PDB entry 8EA3 | electron microscopy, 3.70 A resolution | chains X and 4 of the 30 polymer chains in the assembly

== Chain X ==
Protein: TnsB
Source organism: Scytonema hofmannii
Amino-acid sequence (584 residues; numbered 1 to 584; the number before each row is that of its first residue):
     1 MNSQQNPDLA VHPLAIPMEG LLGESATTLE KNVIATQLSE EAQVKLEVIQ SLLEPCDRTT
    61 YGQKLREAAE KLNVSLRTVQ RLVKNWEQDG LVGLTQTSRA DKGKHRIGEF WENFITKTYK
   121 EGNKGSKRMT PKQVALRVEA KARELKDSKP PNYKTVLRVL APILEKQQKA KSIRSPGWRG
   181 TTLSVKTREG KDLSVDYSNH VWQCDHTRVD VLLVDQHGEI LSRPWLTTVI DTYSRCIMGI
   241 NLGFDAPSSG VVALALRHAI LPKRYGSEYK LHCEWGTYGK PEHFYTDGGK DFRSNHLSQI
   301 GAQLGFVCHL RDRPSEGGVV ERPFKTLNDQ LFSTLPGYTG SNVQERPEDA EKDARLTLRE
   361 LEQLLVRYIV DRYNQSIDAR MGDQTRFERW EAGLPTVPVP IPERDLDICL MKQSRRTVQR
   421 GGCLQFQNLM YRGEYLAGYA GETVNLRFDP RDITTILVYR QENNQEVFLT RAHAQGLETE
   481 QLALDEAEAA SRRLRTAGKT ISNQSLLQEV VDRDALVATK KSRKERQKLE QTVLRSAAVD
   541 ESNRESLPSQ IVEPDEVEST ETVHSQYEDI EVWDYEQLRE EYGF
Disordered / not traced: 1-28, 517-523, 543-584
Ion coordination: Mg2+: Asp205, Asp287 (shared with 1 residue of chain 6)
From the paper describing this entry:
  - mutagenesis - Y439A: decreased catalytic activity with TnsC
  - mutagenesis - R432A: unchanged catalytic activity with TnsC
  - mutagenesis - R432A: unchanged catalytic activity (ATP hydrolysis)

== Chain 4 ==
Molecule: RE_F
Sequence (75 nucleotides; row label = number of the first residue in the row; numbers below 1 keep their minus sign (DT-50 is residue -50)):
   -50 TTACTGATGA CAATAATTTG TCACAACGAC ATATAATTAG TCACTGTACA TCTACGATAC
    10 GTAGCGGCCG ACGCG
Disordered / not traced: -50 to -29, 18-24

== Interface between chain X and chain 4 ==
Residue-residue contacts - 39 pairs, chain X then chain 4:
  Arg58(X) - DC-27(4)  hydrogen bond to the base
  Arg58(X) - DA-26(4)  hydrogen bond to the sugar
  Gly62(X) - DA-26(4)  phosphate contact
  Arg66(X) - DA-26(4)  salt bridge to the phosphate
  Arg77(X) - DC-24(4)  base contact
  Arg77(X) - DG-23(4)  base contact
  Gln80(X) - DA-25(4)  hydrogen bond to the phosphate
  Ser98(X) - DT-14(4)  phosphate contact
  Arg99(X) - DA-16(4)  base contact
  Arg99(X) - DA-15(4)  hydrogen bond to the base
  Asp101(X) - DT-14(4)  sugar contact
  Lys102(X) - DT-14(4)  salt bridge to the phosphate
  Lys102(X) - DT-13(4)  phosphate contact
  Gly103(X) - DT-14(4)  phosphate contact
  Gly103(X) - DT-13(4)  hydrogen bond to the phosphate
  Lys104(X) - DT-13(4)  sugar contact
  His105(X) - DA-12(4)  salt bridge to the phosphate
  Arg106(X) - DT-14(4)  hydrogen bond to the base
  Arg106(X) - DT-13(4)  hydrogen bond to the sugar
  Arg106(X) - DA-12(4)  hydrogen bond to the phosphate
  Ile107(X) - DA-12(4)  phosphate contact
  Pro151(X) - DG-11(4)  phosphate contact
  Asn152(X) - DG-11(4)  hydrogen bond to the phosphate
  Asn152(X) - DT-10(4)  hydrogen bond to the phosphate
  Lys154(X) - DT-10(4)  base contact
  Thr155(X) - DA-12(4)  sugar contact
  Thr155(X) - DG-11(4)  hydrogen bond to the phosphate
  Arg158(X) - DA-12(4)  hydrogen bond to the base
  Arg158(X) - DG-11(4)  hydrogen bond to the base
  Ala246(X) - DA6(4)  phosphate contact
  Ala246(X) - DT7(4)  phosphate contact
  Pro247(X) - DT7(4)  phosphate contact
  Ser248(X) - DT7(4)  phosphate contact
  Lys290(X) - DT7(4)  base contact
  Lys290(X) - DA8(4)  sugar contact
  Ser294(X) - DA8(4)  phosphate contact
  Asn295(X) - DC9(4)  phosphate contact
  Arg420(X) - DC17(4)  hydrogen bond to the phosphate
  Gln527(X) - DA6(4)  hydrogen bond to the phosphate
Also at the interface, not in a pair above, chain X (34 interface residues in all): Thr59, Tyr61, Leu65, Pro150, Ser249, Asp291, Met411
Also at the interface, not in a pair above, chain 4 (19 interface residues in all): DA-28, DG10

== Summary ==
Chain X and chain 4 form an interface of 34 and 19 residues respectively; the contacts include 15 hydrogen
bonds and 3 salt bridges. Polar contacts include Arg58(X)-DC-27(4), Arg99(X)-DA-15(4) and Arg106(X)-DT-14(4).
From the paper: Y439A of chain X reduces catalytic activity with TnsC; R432A of chain X leaves catalytic
activity with TnsC unchanged.
Chain X is TnsB (Scytonema hofmannii) and chain 4 is RE_F; the structure, V-K CAST Transpososome from
Scytonema hofmanni, major configuration, was determined by electron microscopy (same publication as 8EA4 and
7SVU).
